PDB entry 5M35 | X-ray diffraction, 2.38 A resolution | chains A and B of the 4 polymer chains in the assembly

[Chain A (and B)]
Molecule: 14-3-3 protein zeta/delta
From: Homo sapiens
Notes: chain B of this document is another copy of the same molecule, construct and numbering; everything in this record applies to it too
UniProt: P63104 (1433Z_HUMAN); numbering as in UniProt (aligned over 2-230)
Amino-acid sequence (229 residues; numbered 2 to 230; the number before each row is that of its first residue):
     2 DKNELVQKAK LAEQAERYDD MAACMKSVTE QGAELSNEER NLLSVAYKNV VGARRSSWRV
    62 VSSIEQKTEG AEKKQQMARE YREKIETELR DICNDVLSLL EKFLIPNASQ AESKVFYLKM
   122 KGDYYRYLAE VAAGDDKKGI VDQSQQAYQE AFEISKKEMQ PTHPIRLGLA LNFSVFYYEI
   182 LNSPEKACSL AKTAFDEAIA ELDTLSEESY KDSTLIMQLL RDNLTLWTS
Unresolved in the structure: 205 (chain B: 71-72, 205-208)
Modified residues: C25 (S-hydroxycysteine; CSO)
Residues lining bound ligands: benzoic acid (BEZ): F196, I200, T215, M218, Q219, R222

[Chain A / chain B interface]
Contacting residue pairs - 32 pairs, chain A then chain B:
  E5(A) with M78(B)
  Q8(A) with K75(B); M78(B)
  K9(A) with M78(B)
  L12(A) with M78(B), hydrophobic; A79(B)
  A13(A) with Y82(B)
  Q15(A) with V61(B); I65(B)
  A16(A) with S58(B), hydrogen bond (backbone-side chain)
  R18(A) with S58(B); Y82(B), hydrogen bond; I86(B); E89(B), salt bridge
  D21(A) with Y82(B), hydrogen bond; K85(B), salt bridge
  S58(A) with A16(B), hydrogen bond (side chain-backbone); R18(B)
  V61(A) with Q15(B); A16(B)
  I65(A) with Q15(B)
  M78(A) with E5(B); Q8(B); K9(B); L12(B), hydrophobic
  Y82(A) with L12(B), hydrophobic; A13(B); R18(B), hydrogen bond; D21(B), hydrogen bond
  K85(A) with R18(B)
  I86(A) with R18(B)
  E89(A) with R18(B), salt bridge
Also at the interface, not in a pair above, chain A (20 interface residues in all): R55, V62, A79
Also at the interface, not in a pair above, chain B (21 interface residues in all): R55, V62

[Summary]
20 residues of chain A face 21 of chain B across their interface; the contacts include 6 hydrogen bonds and 3
salt bridges. Polar contacts include R18(A)-E89(B), D21(A)-K85(B) and A16(A)-S58(B). Chain A binds benzoic
acid.
Both chains are 14-3-3 protein zeta/delta (Homo sapiens). Entry 5M35 (The molecular tweezer CLR01 stabilizes a
disordered protein-protein interface) was determined by X-ray diffraction (same publication as 5M36 and 5M37).
